9DGG - chains F and I of the 12 polymer chains in the assembly; structure by electron microscopy, 2.98 A resolution.

Chain F:
Name: Histone H4
Organism: Xenopus laevis
UniProt: P62799 (H4_XENLA); residues 0-102 here correspond to UniProt positions 1-103 (UniProt number = residue number + 1)
Chain sequence (103 residues; each row starts with the number of its first residue; numbering starts at 0):
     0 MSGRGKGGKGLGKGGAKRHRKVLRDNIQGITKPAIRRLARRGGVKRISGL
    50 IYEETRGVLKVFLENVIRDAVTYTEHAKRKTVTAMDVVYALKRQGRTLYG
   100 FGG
Not modelled in the structure: 0-19
Swiss-Prot annotation at these positions:
  - DNA-binding region: Lys-16 to Lys-20
  - modified residue: Ser-1 (N-acetylserine), Arg-3 (Asymmetric dimethylarginine), Lys-5 (N6-(2-hydroxyisobutyryl)lysine), Lys-8 (N6-(2-hydroxyisobutyryl)lysine), Lys-12 (N6-(2-hydroxyisobutyryl)lysine), Lys-16 (N6-(2-hydroxyisobutyryl)lysine), Lys-20 (N6,N6,N6-trimethyllysine), Lys-31 (N6-(2-hydroxyisobutyryl)lysine), Lys-44 (N6-(2-hydroxyisobutyryl)lysine), Ser-47 (Phosphoserine), Tyr-51 (Phosphotyrosine), Lys-59 (N6-(2-hydroxyisobutyryl)lysine), Lys-77 (N6-(2-hydroxyisobutyryl)lysine), Lys-79 (N6-(2-hydroxyisobutyryl)lysine), Tyr-88 (Phosphotyrosine), Lys-91 (N6-(2-hydroxyisobutyryl)lysine)
  - cross-link (Glycyl lysine isopeptide (Lys-Gly)): Lys-31 (interchain with G-Cter in UFM1), Lys-91 (interchain with G-Cter in ubiquitin)

Chain I:
Molecule: 187-nt DNA strand
Organism: synthetic construct
Sequence (187 nucleotides; numbered 1 to 187; the number before each row is that of its first residue):
     1 ATCGCGACACCGGCACTGGAACAGGATGTATATATCTGACACGTGCCTGG
    51 AGACTAGGGAGTAATCCCCTTGGCGGTTAAAACGCGGGGGACAGCGCGTA
   101 CGTGCGTTTAAGCGGTGCTAGAGCTGTCTACGACCAATTGAGCGGCCTCG
   151 GCACCGGGATTCTCCAGGGGATCGGGCATCACCCGAT
Not modelled in the structure: 1-21, 165-187

Chain F / chain I interface:
Residue-residue contacts - 11 pairs, chain F then chain I:
  Arg-35(F) / DG102(I)  salt bridge to the phosphate
  Arg-45(F) / DC101(I)  sugar contact
  Arg-45(F) / DG102(I)  phosphate contact
  Ile-46(F) / DC101(I)  sugar contact
  Ile-46(F) / DG102(I)  hydrogen bond to the phosphate
  Ser-47(F) / DC101(I)  hydrogen bond to the phosphate
  Gly-48(F) / DC101(I)  hydrogen bond to the phosphate
  Arg-78(F) / DA122(I)  phosphate contact
  Lys-79(F) / DG121(I)  phosphate contact
  Lys-79(F) / DA122(I)  hydrogen bond to the phosphate
  Thr-80(F) / DA122(I)  sugar contact
Also at the interface, not in a pair above, chain F (11 interface residues in all): Arg-39, Lys-44, Tyr-51
Also at the interface, not in a pair above, chain I (6 interface residues in all): DT103, DG123

In short:
The interface between chain F and chain I involves 11 residues on one side and 6 on the other; the contacts
include 4 hydrogen bonds and 1 salt bridge. Among the polar pairs are Ile-46(F)/DG102(I), Ser-47(F)/DC101(I)
and Gly-48(F)/DC101(I).
Here chain F is Histone H4 (Xenopus laevis) and chain I is a 187-nt DNA strand (synthetic construct). Entry
9DGG (ncPRC1RYBP bound to unmodified nucleosome) was determined by electron microscopy.
